Entry 1ZS4 (X-ray diffraction, 1.70 A resolution); this record covers chains A and C of the 6 polymer chains in the assembly.

[Chain A (and C)]
Molecule: Regulatory protein CII
Organism: Enterobacteria phage lambda
Notes: chain C of this document is another copy of the same molecule, construct and numbering; everything in this record applies to it too
Reference sequence: P03042 (RPC2_LAMBD); numbering as in UniProt (aligned over 4-82)
Chain sequence (83 residues; row label = number of the first residue in the row; numbering starts at 0):
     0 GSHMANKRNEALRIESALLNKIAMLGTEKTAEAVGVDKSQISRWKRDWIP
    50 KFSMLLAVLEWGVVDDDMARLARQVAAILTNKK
Disordered / not traced: 82 (chain C: 0-3)
Construct notes: cloning artifact (0-3)

[Chain A / chain C interface]
Contacting residue pairs - 7 pairs, chain A then chain C:
  Val74(A) with Leu70(C), hydrophobic; Ala71(C), hydrophobic
  Ile77(A) with Val63(C), hydrophobic; Met67(C), hydrophobic; Ala71(C), hydrophobic
  Leu78(A) with Ala71(C); Val74(C), hydrophobic
Interface residues without a listed pair, chain A (5 interface residues in all): Leu70, Gln73
Interface residues without a listed pair, chain C (7 interface residues in all): Ala68, Ala75

[In short]
5 residues of chain A face 7 of chain C across their interface.
Chain A and chain C are both Regulatory protein CII (Enterobacteria phage lambda); the structure, Structure of
bacteriophage lambda cII protein in complex with DNA, was determined by X-ray diffraction, deposited together
with 1ZPQ.
